7YJ1 - chains D and C of the 5 polymer chains in the assembly; structure by electron microscopy, 3.10 A resolution.

[Chain D]
Protein: ORM1-like protein 3
Organism: Homo sapiens
UniProt: Q8N138 (ORML3_HUMAN); numbering as in UniProt (aligned over 3-153)
Sequence (152 residues; row label = number of the first residue in the row):
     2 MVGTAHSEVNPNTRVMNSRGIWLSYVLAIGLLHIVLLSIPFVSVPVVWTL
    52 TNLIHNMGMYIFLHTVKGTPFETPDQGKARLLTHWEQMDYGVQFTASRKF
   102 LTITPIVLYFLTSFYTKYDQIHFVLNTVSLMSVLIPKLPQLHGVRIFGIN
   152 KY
Unresolved in the structure: 2-10
Construct notes: initiating methionine (2)
From the paper describing this entry:
  - conformationally variable residues: Asn13
  - mutagenesis - N13A, V16R, I22R, F63P, F63R: increased catalytic activity
  - mutagenesis - H85A: unchanged catalytic activity
  - mutagenesis - N13A (approximately 30%): decreased binding to ceramide

[Chain C]
Protein: Serine palmitoyltransferase small subunit A
Organism: Homo sapiens
UniProt: Q969W0 (SPTSA_HUMAN); residue numbers follow UniProt; this construct covers 1-71
Sequence (92 residues; row label = number of the first residue in the row; numbers below 1 keep their minus sign (Met-20 is residue -20)):
   -20 MADYKDDDDKSGPDEVDASGRMAGMALARAWKQMSWFYYQYLLVTALYML
    30 EPWERTVFNSMLVSIVGMALYTGYVFMPQHIMAILHYFEIVQ
Unresolved in the structure: -20 to 8, 57-71
Construct notes: initiating methionine (-20); expression tag (-19 to 0)

[Chain D / chain C interface]
Residue-residue contacts (8; chain D residue first):
  Val36(D) - Ile44(C)  hydrophobic
  Leu38(D) - Thr51(C)
  Ser39(D) - Met47(C)
  Ser39(D) - Ala48(C)
  Ser39(D) - Thr51(C)  hydrogen bond (backbone-side chain)
  Ile40(D) - Met47(C)  hydrophobic
  Ile40(D) - Thr51(C)
  Pro41(D) - Thr51(C)
Interface residues without a listed pair, chain C (6 interface residues in all): Tyr50, Phe55

[In short]
5 residues of chain D and 6 residues of chain C are in contact; the contacts include 1 hydrogen bond. Its one
hydrogen-bonded contact is Ser39(D)-Thr51(C). The paper reports that N13A, V16R and I22R of chain D, among
others, increase catalytic activity; conformational variability at Asn13(D); 6 substitutions were tested in
all.
Here chain D is ORM1-like protein 3 and chain C is Serine palmitoyltransferase small subunit A, both from Homo
sapiens. Entry 7YJ1 (Cryo-EM structure of SPT-ORMDL3 (ORMDL3-deltaN2) complex) was determined by electron
microscopy, deposited together with 7YIU, 7YIY and 7YJ2.
